6RD6 - chains 2 and P of the 5 polymer chains in the assembly; structure by electron microscopy, 2.75 A resolution.

[Chain 2]
Protein: ASA-2: Polytomella F-ATP synthase associated subunit 2
Organism: Polytomella sp. Pringsheim 198.80
Chain sequence (441 residues; numbered 5 to 445; the number before each row is that of its first residue):
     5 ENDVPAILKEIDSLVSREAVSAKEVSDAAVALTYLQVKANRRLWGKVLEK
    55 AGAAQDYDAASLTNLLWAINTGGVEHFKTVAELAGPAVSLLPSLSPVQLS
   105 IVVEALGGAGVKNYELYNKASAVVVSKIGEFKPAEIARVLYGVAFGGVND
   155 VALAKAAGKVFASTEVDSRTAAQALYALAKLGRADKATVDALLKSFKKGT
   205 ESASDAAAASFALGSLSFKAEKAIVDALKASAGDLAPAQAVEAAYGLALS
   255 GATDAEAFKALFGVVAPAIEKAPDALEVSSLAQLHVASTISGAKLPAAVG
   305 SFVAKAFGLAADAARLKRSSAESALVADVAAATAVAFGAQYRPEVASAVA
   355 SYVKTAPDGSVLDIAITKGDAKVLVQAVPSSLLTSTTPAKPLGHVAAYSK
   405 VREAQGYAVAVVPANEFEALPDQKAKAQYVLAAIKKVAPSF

[Chain P]
Protein: Mitochondrial ATP synthase subunit OSCP
Organism: Polytomella sp. Pringsheim 198.80
UniProt: D8V7I1 (D8V7I1_9CHLO); residue numbers follow UniProt; this construct covers 1-229
Chain sequence (229 residues; each row starts with the number of its first residue):
     1 MLARVASVALRRAEGKIMPQMVRALSVSAASAAQAELKLPTAPLQLSGTS
    51 AQIATLLWQVAAKENQLDKVQDELYQFIELFKQHSELRRLATDPFVPTLV
   101 RTKIISSVLKDSGASEITKKLFEALADEGALSALLEVTVNYEELMLAHKK
   151 EVYCTVITAEPLDKLERVELTKKAEKFVDAGFKLVMQEKIDKKLLGGFVI
   201 EFSDRRVDMSTAKKVEEFNNFVNKLVLSI
Unresolved in the structure: 1-147

[How chain 2 and chain P interact]
Residue-residue contacts - 11 pairs, chain 2 then chain P:
  Y345(2) - D163(P)
  Y345(2) - K164(P)
  Y345(2) - L165(P)  hydrophobic
  R346(2) - E160(P)  salt bridge
  R346(2) - P161(P)  hydrogen bond (side chain-backbone)
  R346(2) - L162(P)
  R346(2) - D163(P)  salt bridge
  R346(2) - E166(P)  salt bridge
  P347(2) - L165(P)  hydrophobic
  P347(2) - E169(P)
  E348(2) - L165(P)
Also at the interface, not in a pair above, chain 2 (5 interface residues in all): Q344

[Summary]
Chain 2 and chain P form an interface of 5 and 8 residues respectively; the contacts include 1 hydrogen bond
and 3 salt bridges. Among the polar pairs are R346(2)-E160(P), R346(2)-D163(P) and R346(2)-E166(P).
Here chain 2 is ASA-2: Polytomella F-ATP synthase associated subunit 2 and chain P is Mitochondrial ATP
synthase subunit OSCP, both from Polytomella sp. Pringsheim 198.80. Entry 6RD6 (CryoEM structure of
Polytomella F-ATP synthase, focussed refinement of upper peripheral stalk) was determined by electron
microscopy (same publication as 6RD4, 6RD5, 6RD7, 6RD8, 6RD9, 6RDA and 46 further entries).
